Entry 4KPZ (X-ray diffraction, 2.09 A resolution); this record covers chain A.

[Chain A]
Name: Bifunctional protein GlmU
Organism: Haemophilus influenzae
Notes: EC 2.7.7.23, 2.3.1.157
Reference sequence: P43889 (GLMU_HAEIN); numbering as in UniProt (aligned over 1-456)
Amino-acid sequence (456 residues; numbered 1 to 456; the number before each row is that of its first residue):
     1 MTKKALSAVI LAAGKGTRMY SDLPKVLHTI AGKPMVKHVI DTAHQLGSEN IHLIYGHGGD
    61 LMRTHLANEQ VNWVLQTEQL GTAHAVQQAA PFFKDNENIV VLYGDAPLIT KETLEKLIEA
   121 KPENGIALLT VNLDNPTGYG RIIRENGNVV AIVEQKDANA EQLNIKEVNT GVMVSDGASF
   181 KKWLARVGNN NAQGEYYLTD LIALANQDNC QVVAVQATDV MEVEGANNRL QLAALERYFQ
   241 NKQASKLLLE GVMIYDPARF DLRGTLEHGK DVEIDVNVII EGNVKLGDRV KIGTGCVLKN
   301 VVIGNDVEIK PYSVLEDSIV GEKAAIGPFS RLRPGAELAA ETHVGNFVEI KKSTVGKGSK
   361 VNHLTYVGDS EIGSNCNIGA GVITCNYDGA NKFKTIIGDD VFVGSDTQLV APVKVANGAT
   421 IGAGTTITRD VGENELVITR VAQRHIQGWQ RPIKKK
Unresolved in the structure: 1-3, 454-456
Curated features (UniProtKB/Swiss-Prot):
  - region: Leu-230 to Glu-250 (Linker)
  - active site: His-363 (Proton acceptor)
  - binding site (UDP-N-acetyl-alpha-D-glucosamine): Leu-11 to Gly-14, Lys-25, Gln-76, Gly-81, Thr-82, Tyr-103 to Asp-105, Gly-140, Glu-154, Asn-169, Asn-227, Arg-333, Lys-351, Tyr-366, Asn-377
  - binding site (Mg(2+)): Asp-105, Asn-227
  - binding site (acetyl-CoA): Ala-380, Asn-386, Tyr-387, Ser-405, Ala-423, Arg-440
  - mutagenesis: Lys-25 (K25A: No pyrophosphorylase activity), Gln-76 (Q76A: No pyrophosphorylase activity), Tyr-103 (Y103A: Reduces the pyrophosphorylase activity), Asp-105 (D105A: No pyrophosphorylase activity), Val-223 (V223A: Reduces slightly the pyrophosphorylase activity), Glu-224 (E224A: Reduces the pyrophosphorylase activity)
Metal / ion sites: Mg2+ site 1 near Asp-406 (its only coordinating residue here)
Ligand contacts: 1SF (1-(3-nitrophenyl)dihydropyrimidine-2,4(1H,3H)-dione): Leu-11, Ala-12, Ala-13, Gly-14, Lys-25, Val-26, Gln-76, Gln-79, Leu-80, Gly-81, Thr-82, Ala-85, Tyr-103, Gly-104, Asp-105

[In short]
Chain A binds compound 1SF. UniProt lists active-site residue His-363, 19
UDP-N-acetyl-alpha-D-glucosamine-binding residues, Mg2+-binding residues Asp-105 and Asn-227 and 6
acetyl-CoA-binding residues.
Chain A is Bifunctional protein GlmU (Haemophilus influenzae); the structure, Hin GlmU bound to a small
molecule fragment, was determined by X-ray diffraction, deposited together with 4KNR, 4KNX and 4KPX.
